PDB entry 8B7B | X-ray diffraction, 2.25 A resolution | chains A and B of the 6 polymer chains in the assembly

Chain A:
Molecule: Tubulin alpha-1B chain
Organism: Bos taurus
UniProtKB: P81947 (TBA1B_BOVIN); numbering as in UniProt (aligned over 1-451)
Sequence (451 residues; each row starts with the number of its first residue):
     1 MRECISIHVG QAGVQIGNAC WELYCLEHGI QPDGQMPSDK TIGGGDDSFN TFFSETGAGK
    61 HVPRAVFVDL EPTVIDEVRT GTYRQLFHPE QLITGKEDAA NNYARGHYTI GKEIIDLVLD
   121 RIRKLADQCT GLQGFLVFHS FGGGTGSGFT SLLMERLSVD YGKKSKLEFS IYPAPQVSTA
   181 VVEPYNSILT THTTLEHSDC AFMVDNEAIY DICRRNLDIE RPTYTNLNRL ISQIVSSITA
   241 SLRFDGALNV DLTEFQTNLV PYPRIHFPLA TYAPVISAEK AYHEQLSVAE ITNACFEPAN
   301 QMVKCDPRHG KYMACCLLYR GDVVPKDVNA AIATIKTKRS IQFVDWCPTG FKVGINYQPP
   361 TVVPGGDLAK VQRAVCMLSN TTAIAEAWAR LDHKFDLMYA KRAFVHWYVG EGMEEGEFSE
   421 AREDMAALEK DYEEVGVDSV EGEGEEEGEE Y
Unresolved in the structure: 439-451
Ion coordination: Ca2+: Asp-39, Thr-41, Gly-44, Glu-55
Small-molecule neighbours: GTP (guanosine-5'-triphosphate): Val-9, Gly-10, Gln-11, Ala-12, Gln-15, Ile-16, Asp-69, Asp-98, Ala-99, Ala-100, Asn-101, Ser-140, Gly-142, Gly-143, Gly-144, Thr-145, Gly-146, Ile-171, Pro-173, Val-177, Ser-178, Thr-179, Glu-183, Asn-206, Tyr-224, Leu-227, Asn-228, Ile-231

Chain B:
Molecule: Tubulin beta-2B chain
Organism: Bos taurus
UniProtKB: Q6B856 (TBB2B_BOVIN); the author numbering skips numbers that UniProt does not, so the offset changes along the chain: 1-42 = UniProt 1-42; 45-360 = UniProt 43-358; 369-455 = UniProt 359-445
Sequence (445 residues; each row starts with the number of its first residue; note: 10 numbers in that range are skipped by the numbering (no residue carries them; nothing is unmodelled there)):
     1 MREIVHIQAG QCGNQIGAKF WEVISDEHGI DPTGSYHGDS DL
    45 QLERINVYYN EATGNKYVPR AILVDLEPGT MDSVRSGPFG QIFRPDNFVF GQSGAGNNWA
   105 KGHYTEGAEL VDSVLDVVRK ESESCDCLQG FQLTHSLGGG TGSGMGTLLI SKIREEYPDR
   165 IMNTFSVMPS PKVSDTVVEP YNATLSVHQL VENTDETYCI DNEALYDICF RTLKLTTPTY
   225 GDLNHLVSAT MSGVTTCLRF PGQLNADLRK LAVNMVPFPR LHFFMPGFAP LTSRGSQQYR
   285 ALTVPELTQQ MFDSKNMMAA CDPRHGRYLT VAAIFRGRMS MKEVDEQMLN VQNKNSSYFV
   345 EWIPNNVKTA VCDIPP
   369 RGLKMSATFI GNSTAIQELF KRISEQFTAM FRRKAFLHWY TGEGMDEMEF TEAESNMNDL
   429 VSEYQQYQDA TADEQGEFEE EEGEDEA
Unresolved in the structure: 278-281, 440-455
UniProt features mapped onto this chain:
  - motif: Met-1 to Ile-4 (MREI motif)
  - binding site (GTP): Gln-11, Glu-71, Ser-140, Gly-144, Thr-145, Gly-146, Asn-206, Asn-228
  - binding site (Mg(2+)): Glu-71
  - modified residue: Ser-40 (Phosphoserine), Thr-57 (Phosphothreonine), Lys-60 (N6-acetyllysine), Ser-174 (Phosphoserine), Thr-287 (Phosphothreonine), Thr-292 (Phosphothreonine), Arg-320 (Omega-N-methylarginine), Glu-448 (5-glutamyl polyglutamate)
  - cross-link (Glycyl lysine isopeptide (Lys-Gly)): Lys-60 (interchain with G-Cter in ubiquitin), Lys-326 (interchain with G-Cter in ubiquitin)
Ion coordination: Mg2+: Gln-11 (together with GDP); Ca2+ near Glu-113 (its only coordinating residue here)
Small-molecule neighbours: GDP (guanosine-5'-diphosphate): Gly-10, Gln-11, Cys-12, Gln-15, Ile-16, Asp-69, Asn-101, Ser-140, Gly-142, Gly-143, Gly-144, Thr-145, Gly-146, Ser-147, Val-171, Pro-173, Val-177, Asp-179, Glu-183, Asn-206, Leu-209, Tyr-224, Leu-227, Asn-228
Reported in the primary citation:
  - binding site for the ligand PX0: Gly-100, Asn-101, Asn-102, Lys-105, Val-181

How chain A and chain B interact:
Residue-residue contacts - 55 pairs, chain A then chain B:
  Gln-11(A) / Gln-247(B)  hydrogen bond
  Lys-96(A) / Asp-130(B)  salt bridge
  Glu-97(A) / Arg-2(B)  salt bridge
  Glu-97(A) / Cys-131(B)
  Glu-97(A) / Arg-164(B)  salt bridge
  Glu-97(A) / Arg-253(B)  salt bridge
  Asp-98(A) / Lys-254(B)  salt bridge
  Ala-100(A) / Arg-253(B)
  Ala-100(A) / Lys-254(B)
  Ala-100(A) / Val-257(B)
  Asn-101(A) / Lys-254(B)
  Arg-105(A) / Arg-253(B)
  Pro-175(A) / Asn-349(B)
  Ser-178(A) / Lys-352(B)  hydrogen bond
  Thr-179(A) / Gln-247(B)
  Thr-179(A) / Leu-248(B)
  Thr-179(A) / Asn-258(B)  hydrogen bond (backbone-side chain)
  Ala-180(A) / Asn-258(B)
  Val-181(A) / Asn-258(B)  hydrogen bond (backbone-side chain)
  Val-181(A) / Ile-347(B)  hydrophobic
  Val-181(A) / Pro-348(B)
  Val-181(A) / Asn-349(B)
  Val-181(A) / Lys-352(B)
  Tyr-210(A) / Asp-329(B)
  Glu-220(A) / Lys-326(B)
  Arg-221(A) / Met-325(B)
  Arg-221(A) / Asp-329(B)  salt bridge
  Tyr-224(A) / Gln-247(B)
  Lys-394(A) / Pro-348(B)
  Lys-394(A) / Asn-349(B)
  Leu-397(A) / Glu-345(B)
  Leu-397(A) / Trp-346(B)
  Leu-397(A) / Pro-348(B)  hydrophobic
  Met-398(A) / Trp-346(B)  hydrogen bond (backbone-backbone)
  Met-398(A) / Ile-347(B)  hydrophobic
  Met-398(A) / Pro-348(B)
  Lys-401(A) / Phe-262(B)
  Lys-401(A) / Trp-346(B)
  Lys-401(A) / Ala-438(B)
  Lys-401(A) / Thr-439(B)  hydrogen bond (side chain-backbone)
  Arg-402(A) / Phe-262(B)
  Ala-403(A) / Pro-261(B)
  Ala-403(A) / Phe-262(B)  hydrophobic
  Phe-404(A) / Val-257(B)
  Phe-404(A) / Asn-258(B)
  Phe-404(A) / Val-260(B)
  Phe-404(A) / Pro-261(B)  hydrogen bond (backbone-backbone)
  Phe-404(A) / Ile-347(B)  hydrophobic
  His-406(A) / Val-260(B)
  His-406(A) / Pro-261(B)  hydrogen bond (side chain-backbone)
  His-406(A) / Phe-262(B)
  His-406(A) / Pro-263(B)
  Trp-407(A) / Ala-256(B)
  Trp-407(A) / Val-257(B)
  Trp-407(A) / Val-260(B)  hydrogen bond (side chain-backbone)
Interface residues without a listed pair, chain A (26 interface residues in all): Val-182
Interface residues without a listed pair, chain B (30 interface residues in all): Asp-199, Asp-251, Thr-314, Asn-350

In short:
26 residues of chain A face 30 of chain B across their interface, with 9 hydrogen bonds and 6 salt bridges.
Among the polar pairs are Lys-96(A)/Asp-130(B), Glu-97(A)/Arg-2(B) and Glu-97(A)/Arg-164(B). Chain A binds
GTP. Bound to chain B: GDP. From the paper: a binding site for the ligand PX0 at Gly-100(B), Asn-101(B) and
Asn-102(B) among others.
Chain A is Tubulin alpha-1B chain and chain B is Tubulin beta-2B chain, both from Bos taurus; the structure,
Tubulin - maytansinoid - 6 complex, was determined by X-ray diffraction, deposited together with 8B7A and
8B7C.
